9CU2 - chains A and D of the 14 polymer chains in the assembly; structure by electron microscopy, 2.27 A resolution.

# Chain A
Name: Nitrogenase molybdenum-iron protein alpha chain
Organism: Azotobacter vinelandii
Notes: EC 1.18.6.1
UniProt: P07328 (NIFD_AZOVI); numbering as in UniProt (aligned over 1-492)
Amino-acid sequence (492 residues; numbered 1 to 492; the number before each row is that of its first residue):
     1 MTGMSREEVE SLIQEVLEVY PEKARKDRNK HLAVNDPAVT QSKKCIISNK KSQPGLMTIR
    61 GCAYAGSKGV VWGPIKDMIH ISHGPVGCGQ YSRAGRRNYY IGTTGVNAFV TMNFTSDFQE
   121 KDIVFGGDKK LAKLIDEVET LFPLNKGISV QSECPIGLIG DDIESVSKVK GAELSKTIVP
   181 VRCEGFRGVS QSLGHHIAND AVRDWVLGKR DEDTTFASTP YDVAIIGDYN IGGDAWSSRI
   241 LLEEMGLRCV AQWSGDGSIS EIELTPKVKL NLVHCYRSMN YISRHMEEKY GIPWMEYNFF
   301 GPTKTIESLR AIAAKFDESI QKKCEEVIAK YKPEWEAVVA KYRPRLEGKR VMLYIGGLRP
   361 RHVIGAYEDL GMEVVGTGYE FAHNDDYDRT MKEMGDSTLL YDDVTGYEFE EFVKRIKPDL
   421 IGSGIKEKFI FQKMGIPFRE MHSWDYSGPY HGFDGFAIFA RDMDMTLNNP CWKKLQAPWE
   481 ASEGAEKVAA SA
Unresolved in the structure: 1-3, 481-492
Metal / ion sites: fe(8)-S(7) cluster Fe: Cys-62, Cys-88, Cys-154 (shared with 3 residues of chain B); Fe ion near Cys-275 (its only coordinating residue here)
Residues lining bound ligands:
  - fe(8)-S(7) cluster (CLF): Cys-62, Tyr-64, Pro-85, Gly-87, Cys-88, Tyr-91, Glu-153, Cys-154, Gly-185
  - 3-hydroxy-3-carboxy-adipic acid (HCA): Ala-65, Val-70, Gly-95, Arg-96, Gln-191, Gly-424, Ile-425, Glu-440, His-442
  - ICS (iron-sulfur-molybdenum cluster with interstitial carbon): Val-70, Arg-96, His-195, Tyr-229, Ile-231, Cys-275, Arg-277, Ser-278, Ile-355, Gly-356, Gly-357, Leu-358, Arg-359, Glu-380, Phe-381, Met-441, His-442
Curated features (UniProtKB/Swiss-Prot):
  - binding site ([8Fe-7S] cluster): Cys-62, Cys-88, Cys-154
  - binding site ([7Fe-Mo-9S-C-homocitryl] cluster): Cys-275, His-442
  - mutagenesis: His-195 (H195Q: No nitrogenase activity)

# Chain D
Name: Nitrogenase molybdenum-iron protein beta chain
Organism: Azotobacter vinelandii
Notes: EC 1.18.6.1
UniProt: P07329 (NIFK_AZOVI); residue numbers follow UniProt; this construct covers 1-523
Amino-acid sequence (523 residues; each row starts with the number of its first residue):
     1 MSQQVDKIKA SYPLFLDQDY KDMLAKKRDG FEEKYPQDKI DEVFQWTTTK EYQELNFQRE
    61 ALTVNPAKAC QPLGAVLCAL GFEKTMPYVH GSQGCVAYFR SYFNRHFREP VSCVSDSMTE
   121 DAAVFGGQQN MKDGLQNCKA TYKPDMIAVS TTCMAEVIGD DLNAFINNSK KEGFIPDEFP
   181 VPFAHTPSFV GSHVTGWDNM FEGIARYFTL KSMDDKVVGS NKKINIVPGF ETYLGNFRVI
   241 KRMLSEMGVG YSLLSDPEEV LDTPADGQFR MYAGGTTQEE MKDAPNALNT VLLQPWHLEK
   301 TKKFVEGTWK HEVPKLNIPM GLDWTDEFLM KVSEISGQPI PASLTKERGR LVDMMTDSHT
   361 WLHGKRFALW GDPDFVMGLV KFLLELGCEP VHILCHNGNK RWKKAVDAIL AASPYGKNAT
   421 VYIGKDLWHL RSLVFTDKPD FMIGNSYGKF IQRDTLHKGK EFEVPLIRIG FPIFDRHHLH
   481 RSTTLGYEGA MQILTTLVNS ILERLDEETR GMQATDYNHD LVR
Unresolved in the structure: 1
Metal / ion sites: fe(8)-S(7) cluster Fe: Cys-70, Cys-95, Cys-153, Ser-188 (shared with 3 residues of chain C); Fe ion site 1: Arg-108, Glu-109 (shared with 2 residues of chain B); Fe ion site 2: Asp-353, Asp-357 (shared with 2 residues of chain B)
Residues lining bound ligands: fe(8)-S(7) cluster (CLF): Cys-70, Pro-72, Ser-92, Gly-94, Cys-95, Tyr-98, Phe-99, Thr-152, Cys-153, Ser-188
Curated features (UniProtKB/Swiss-Prot):
  - binding site ([8Fe-7S] cluster): Cys-70, Cys-95, Cys-153, Ser-188

# How chain A and chain D interact
Residue-residue contacts (47; chain A residue first):
  Arg-93(A) / Leu-521(D)
  Ala-94(A) / Leu-521(D)  hydrophobic
  Arg-97(A) / Asp-520(D)  salt bridge
  Tyr-99(A) / Tyr-517(D)
  Tyr-99(A) / Asn-518(D)  hydrogen bond
  Tyr-99(A) / Asp-520(D)  hydrogen bond
  Tyr-100(A) / Tyr-517(D)
  Gly-102(A) / Gln-513(D)
  Thr-103(A) / Met-512(D)
  Thr-103(A) / Gln-513(D)
  Thr-104(A) / Met-512(D)
  Phe-429(A) / Asp-357(D)
  Gln-432(A) / Thr-356(D)  hydrogen bond (side chain-backbone)
  Gln-432(A) / Asp-357(D)
  Lys-433(A) / Asp-353(D)  salt bridge
  Arg-439(A) / Thr-360(D)  hydrogen bond
  Tyr-446(A) / Trp-361(D)  hydrophobic
  Tyr-446(A) / Val-522(D)
  Tyr-446(A) / Arg-523(D)
  Met-465(A) / Thr-360(D)  hydrogen bond
  Met-465(A) / His-363(D)
  Thr-466(A) / His-359(D)  hydrogen bond
  Thr-466(A) / Thr-360(D)
  Asn-468(A) / Tyr-415(D)
  Asn-469(A) / His-359(D)
  Asn-469(A) / His-363(D)
  Pro-470(A) / Glu-385(D)
  Pro-470(A) / Tyr-415(D)
  Cys-471(A) / Thr-356(D)
  Trp-472(A) / Thr-356(D)
  Lys-474(A) / Leu-322(D)
  Lys-474(A) / Asp-323(D)
  Lys-474(A) / Arg-348(D)  hydrogen bond (backbone-side chain)
  Lys-474(A) / Val-352(D)
  Leu-475(A) / Val-352(D)  hydrophobic
  Gln-476(A) / Arg-348(D)
  Ala-477(A) / Arg-348(D)
  Pro-478(A) / Asp-326(D)
  Pro-478(A) / Met-330(D)  hydrophobic
  Pro-478(A) / Arg-348(D)
  Trp-479(A) / Asp-326(D)
  Trp-479(A) / Met-330(D)  hydrophobic
  Trp-479(A) / Ile-340(D)  hydrophobic
  Trp-479(A) / Thr-345(D)  hydrogen bond
  Trp-479(A) / Arg-348(D)
  Trp-479(A) / Tyr-487(D)
  Glu-480(A) / Thr-345(D)
Other interface residues (no listed pair), chain A (32 interface residues in all): Ile-101, Asn-107, Trp-236, Lys-428, Asp-445
Other interface residues (no listed pair), chain D (31 interface residues in all): Leu-329, Met-355, Leu-384, Gly-387, Asp-516

# In short
32 residues of chain A face 31 of chain D across their interface, with 8 hydrogen bonds and 2 salt bridges.
Among the polar pairs are Arg-97(A)/Asp-520(D), Lys-433(A)/Asp-353(D) and Tyr-99(A)/Asn-518(D). Ligands of
chain A: 3-hydroxy-3-carboxy-adipic acid, compound ICS and fe(8)-S(7) cluster.
Here chain A is Nitrogenase molybdenum-iron protein alpha chain and chain D is Nitrogenase molybdenum-iron
protein beta chain, both from Azotobacter vinelandii. Entry 9CU2 (Azotobacter vinelandii filamentous 2:2:1
MoFeP:FeP:FeSII-Complex (C2 symmetry)) was determined by electron microscopy (same publication as 9CTZ, 9CU0
and 9CU1).
